6OXH - chains A and B; structure by X-ray diffraction, 1.92 A resolution.

Chain A (and B):
Protein: Verruculogen synthase
From: Neosartorya fumigata (strain ATCC MYA-4609 / Af293 / CBS 101355 / FGSC A1100)
Notes: EC 1.14.11.38; chain B of this document is another copy of the same molecule, construct and numbering; everything in this record applies to it too
UniProt: Q4WAW9 (FTMF_ASPFU); numbering as in UniProt (aligned over 1-291)
Amino-acid sequence (313 residues; each row starts with the number of its first residue; numbers below 1 keep their minus sign (Met-20 is residue -20)):
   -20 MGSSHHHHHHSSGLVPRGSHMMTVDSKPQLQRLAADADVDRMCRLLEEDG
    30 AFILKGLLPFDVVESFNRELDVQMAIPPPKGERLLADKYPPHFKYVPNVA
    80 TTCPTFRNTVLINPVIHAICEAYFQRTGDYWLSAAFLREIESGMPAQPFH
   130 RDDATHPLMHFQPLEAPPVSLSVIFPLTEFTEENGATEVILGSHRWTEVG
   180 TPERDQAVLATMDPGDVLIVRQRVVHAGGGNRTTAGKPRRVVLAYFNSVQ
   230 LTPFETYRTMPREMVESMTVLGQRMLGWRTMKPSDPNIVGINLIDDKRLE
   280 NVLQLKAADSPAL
Not modelled in the structure: -20 to 5, 291-292 (chain B: -20 to 3)
Construct notes: initiating methionine (-20); expression tag (-19 to 0, 292); engineered mutation Phe140 (Tyr in Q4WAW9)
Ion coordination: Fe2+: His129, Asp131, His205 (together with 2-oxoglutaric acid)
Small-molecule neighbours: 2-oxoglutaric acid (AKG): Arg117, Gln126, His129, Asp131, Phe159, Thr166, His205, Gly207, Arg218, Val220, Leu222, Tyr224
Curated features (UniProtKB/Swiss-Prot):
  - active site: Tyr68
  - mutagenesis: Tyr68 (Y68F: Affects the catalytic activity)
Reported in the primary citation:
  - Fe2+ coordination: His129, His205
  - self-association interface (contacts with another copy of this molecule): Phe140
  - catalytic residues: Tyr68
  - mutagenesis - Y68F: decreased catalytic activity
  - mutagenesis - Y74F, Y140F, Y224F: unchanged catalytic activity
  - binding site for 2-oxoglutaric acid: Leu222, Tyr224 (from molecular simulation)
  - binding site for 2-oxoglutaric acid: His205

Interface between chain A and chain B:
Residue-residue contacts (113):
  Glu61(A) - Asp275(B)
  Glu61(A) - Lys276(B)
  Glu61(A) - Arg277(B)  salt bridge
  Arg62(A) - Asp274(B)  hydrogen bond (side chain-backbone)
  Arg62(A) - Asp275(B)  hydrogen bond (side chain-backbone)
  Arg62(A) - Lys276(B)
  Leu63(A) - Val268(B)
  Leu63(A) - Leu272(B)  hydrophobic
  Leu63(A) - Asp275(B)  hydrogen bond (backbone-backbone)
  Leu63(A) - Lys276(B)
  Leu63(A) - Arg277(B)
  Leu64(A) - Val268(B)
  Leu64(A) - Asp275(B)  hydrogen bond (backbone-side chain)
  Ala65(A) - Asp275(B)  hydrogen bond (backbone-side chain)
  Lys67(A) - Ile267(B)
  Tyr74(A) - Asp275(B)
  Asn77(A) - Ile273(B)
  Asn77(A) - Asp274(B)  hydrogen bond (side chain-backbone)
  Trp110(A) - Thr231(B)
  Ala133(A) - Pro265(B)
  Ala133(A) - Asn266(B)  hydrogen bond (backbone-backbone)
  Thr134(A) - Pro262(B)
  Thr134(A) - Asn266(B)  hydrogen bond (backbone-side chain)
  His135(A) - Gln229(B)
  His135(A) - Ile270(B)
  Pro136(A) - Gln229(B)
  Pro136(A) - Ser263(B)
  Leu137(A) - Leu137(B)  hydrophobic
  Leu137(A) - Gln141(B)
  Leu137(A) - Gln229(B)  hydrogen bond (backbone-side chain)
  Leu137(A) - Leu230(B)  hydrophobic
  Phe140(A) - Pro142(B)
  Phe140(A) - Ala145(B)  hydrophobic
  Phe140(A) - Pro146(B)
  Gln141(A) - Leu137(B)  hydrogen bond (side chain-backbone)
  Gln141(A) - Phe140(B)
  Gln141(A) - Gln141(B)  hydrogen bond
  Pro142(A) - Phe140(B)
  Ala145(A) - Phe140(B)  hydrophobic
  Pro146(A) - Phe140(B)
  Val228(A) - Thr231(B)  hydrogen bond (backbone-side chain)
  Gln229(A) - His135(B)
  Gln229(A) - Pro136(B)
  Gln229(A) - Leu137(B)  hydrogen bond (side chain-backbone)
  Gln229(A) - Gln229(B)
  Gln229(A) - Leu230(B)
  Gln229(A) - Thr231(B)  hydrogen bond (backbone-backbone)
  Leu230(A) - Leu137(B)  hydrophobic
  Leu230(A) - Gln229(B)
  Leu230(A) - Thr231(B)  hydrogen bond (backbone-side chain)
  Thr231(A) - Trp110(B)
  Thr231(A) - Val228(B)  hydrogen bond (side chain-backbone)
  Thr231(A) - Gln229(B)  hydrogen bond (backbone-backbone)
  Thr231(A) - Leu230(B)  hydrogen bond (side chain-backbone)
  Thr231(A) - Thr231(B)  hydrogen bond (backbone-side chain)
  Thr231(A) - Ile270(B)
  Pro232(A) - Ile270(B)
  Pro232(A) - Asn271(B)
  Phe233(A) - Val268(B)  hydrophobic
  Phe233(A) - Gly269(B)
  Phe233(A) - Ile270(B)  hydrophobic
  Phe233(A) - Asn271(B)  hydrogen bond (backbone-backbone)
  Phe233(A) - Leu272(B)  hydrogen bond (backbone-backbone)
  Glu234(A) - Leu272(B)
  Thr235(A) - Asn271(B)
  Thr235(A) - Leu272(B)  hydrogen bond (backbone-backbone)
  Thr235(A) - Ile273(B)
  Arg237(A) - Arg237(B)
  Arg237(A) - Gly256(B)  hydrogen bond (side chain-backbone)
  Arg237(A) - Trp257(B)
  Arg237(A) - Leu278(B)
  Thr238(A) - Leu278(B)
  Thr238(A) - Leu282(B)
  Gly256(A) - Arg237(B)  hydrogen bond (backbone-side chain)
  Trp257(A) - Arg237(B)
  Ser263(A) - Pro136(B)
  Pro265(A) - Ala133(B)
  Asn266(A) - Ala133(B)  hydrogen bond (backbone-backbone)
  Asn266(A) - Thr134(B)  hydrogen bond (side chain-backbone)
  Ile267(A) - Lys67(B)
  Ile267(A) - Tyr68(B)  hydrophobic
  Val268(A) - Leu63(B)
  Val268(A) - Leu64(B)
  Val268(A) - Phe233(B)  hydrophobic
  Gly269(A) - Phe233(B)
  Ile270(A) - His135(B)
  Ile270(A) - Thr231(B)
  Ile270(A) - Pro232(B)
  Ile270(A) - Phe233(B)  hydrophobic
  Asn271(A) - Pro232(B)
  Asn271(A) - Phe233(B)  hydrogen bond (backbone-backbone)
  Asn271(A) - Thr235(B)
  Leu272(A) - Leu63(B)  hydrophobic
  Leu272(A) - Phe233(B)  hydrogen bond (backbone-backbone)
  Leu272(A) - Glu234(B)
  Leu272(A) - Thr235(B)  hydrogen bond (backbone-backbone)
  Ile273(A) - Asn77(B)
  Ile273(A) - Thr235(B)
  Asp274(A) - Asn77(B)  hydrogen bond (backbone-side chain)
  Asp275(A) - Glu61(B)
  Asp275(A) - Arg62(B)  salt bridge
  Asp275(A) - Leu63(B)  hydrogen bond (backbone-backbone)
  Asp275(A) - Leu64(B)  hydrogen bond (side chain-backbone)
  Asp275(A) - Ala65(B)  hydrogen bond (side chain-backbone)
  Asp275(A) - Tyr74(B)
  Asp275(A) - Pro76(B)
  Lys276(A) - Glu61(B)
  Lys276(A) - Leu63(B)
  Arg277(A) - Glu61(B)  salt bridge
  Arg277(A) - Leu63(B)
  Leu278(A) - Arg237(B)
  Leu278(A) - Thr238(B)
  Leu282(A) - Thr238(B)
Other interface residues (no listed pair), chain A (54 interface residues in all): Pro76, Thr80, Val148, Tyr236, Thr259, Pro262, Asn280
Other interface residues (no listed pair), chain B (56 interface residues in all): Thr80, Val148, Tyr236, Thr259, Asn280, Val281

Summary:
54 residues of chain A and 56 residues of chain B are in contact, with 33 hydrogen bonds and 3 salt bridges.
Among the polar pairs are Glu61(A)-Arg277(B), Asp275(A)-Arg62(B) and Arg62(A)-Asp274(B). Chain A binds
2-oxoglutaric acid. The paper reports the catalytic residue Tyr68(A); Y68F of chain A reduces catalytic
activity; 4 substitutions were tested in all.
Chain A and chain B are both Verruculogen synthase (Neosartorya fumigata (strain ATCC MYA-4609 / Af293 / CBS
101355 / FGSC A1100)); the structure, X-ray crystal structure of His-tagged Y140F FtmOx1 bound to Fe(II) and
2-oxoglutarate, was determined by X-ray diffraction, deposited together with 6OXJ.
